Entry 6KBV (solution NMR); this record covers chains A and B.

== Chain A ==
Protein: VG16KRKP
Amino-acid sequence (16 residues; row label = number of the first residue in the row):
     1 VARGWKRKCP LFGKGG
Reported in the primary citation:
  - contacts within the chain: Trp5-Phe12

== Chain B ==
Protein: Heparin cofactor 2
Notes: fragment: helix D
UniProtKB: P05546 (HEP2_HUMAN); residues 1-28 here correspond to UniProt positions 192-219 (UniProt number = residue number + 191)
Amino-acid sequence (28 residues; row label = number of the first residue in the row):
     1 KYEITTIHNL FRKLTHRLFR RNFGYTLR
UniProt features mapped onto this chain:
  - region: Lys1 to Arg21 (Glycosaminoglycan-binding site)
Reported in the primary citation:
  - conformationally variable residues (helix shift): Ile4 to Leu10, Leu18 to Thr26

== Chain A / chain B interface ==
Residue-residue contacts - 18 pairs, chain A then chain B:
  Val1(A) with Asn9(B); Phe19(B); Arg20(B)
  Ala2(A) with Phe19(B)
  Arg3(A) with Arg20(B); Phe23(B)
  Gly4(A) with Phe19(B); Phe23(B)
  Trp5(A) with Tyr2(B); Thr6(B); Phe19(B)
  Arg7(A) with Thr26(B); Leu27(B)
  Lys8(A) with Asn22(B); Phe23(B); Thr26(B)
  Phe12(A) with Tyr2(B)
  Gly16(A) with Tyr2(B)
Other interface residues (no listed pair), chain A (10 interface residues in all): Leu11
Other interface residues (no listed pair), chain B (11 interface residues in all): His16, Gly24
From the paper, about this interface:
  - specific contacts: Phe12(A)-Tyr2(B), Tyr2(B)-Trp5(A), Phe19(B)-Trp5(A)

== Overview ==
10 residues of chain A face 11 of chain B across their interface. The paper describes contacts between
Phe12(A) and Tyr2(B), Tyr2(B) and Trp5(A) and Phe19(B) and Trp5(A). From the paper: conformational variability
at Ile4(B) and Leu18(B); contacts within the chain involving Phe12(A) and Trp5(A).
Chain A is VG16KRKP and chain B is Heparin cofactor 2; the structure, Three-dimensional cytoplasmic
membrane-bound structure of VG16KRKP-KYE28, was determined by solution NMR, deposited together with 6KBO.
